PDB entry 4TNW | X-ray diffraction, 3.20 A resolution | chains J and M of the 15 polymer chains in the assembly

# Chain J
Name: Mouse monoclonal Fab fragment, heavy chain
Organism: Mus musculus
Notes: antibody fragment or engineered binder
Chain sequence (224 residues; numbered 1 to 224; the number before each row is that of its first residue):
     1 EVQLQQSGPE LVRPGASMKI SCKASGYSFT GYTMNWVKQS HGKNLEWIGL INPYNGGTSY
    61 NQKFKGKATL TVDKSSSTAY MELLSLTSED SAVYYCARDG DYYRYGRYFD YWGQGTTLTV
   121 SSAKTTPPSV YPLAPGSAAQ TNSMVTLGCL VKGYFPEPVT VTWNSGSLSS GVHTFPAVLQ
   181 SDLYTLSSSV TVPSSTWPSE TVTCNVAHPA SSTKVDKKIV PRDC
Disordered / not traced: 223-224
Disulfide bonds: Cys22-Cys96, Cys149-Cys204

# Chain M
Name: Mouse monoclonal Fab fragment, light chain
Organism: Mus musculus
Notes: antibody fragment or engineered binder
Chain sequence (215 residues; row label = number of the first residue in the row):
     1 QAVVTQESAL TTSPGETVTL TCRSSTGAVT TINFANWVQE KPDHLFTGLI GGINNRAPGV
    61 PARFSGSLIG DKAALTITGA QTEDEAIYFC ALWYSNHWVF GGGTKLTVLG QPKSSPSVTL
   121 FPPSSEELET NKATLVCTIT DFYPGVVTVD WKVDGTPVTQ GMETTQPSKQ SNNKYMASSY
   181 LTLTARAWER HSSYSCQVTH EGHTVEKSLS RADCS
Disordered / not traced: 211-215
Disulfide bonds: Cys22-Cys90, Cys137-Cys196

# How chain J and chain M interact
Contacting residue pairs - 76 pairs, chain J then chain M:
  Asn35(J) - Trp98(M)
  Gln39(J) - Glu40(M)  hydrogen bond
  Asn44(J) - Gly101(M)
  Asn44(J) - Gly102(M)
  Leu45(J) - Phe89(M)  hydrophobic
  Leu45(J) - Phe100(M)  hydrophobic
  Trp47(J) - His97(M)
  Trp47(J) - Trp98(M)
  Trp47(J) - Phe100(M)  hydrophobic
  Tyr95(J) - His44(M)  hydrogen bond
  Tyr95(J) - Phe46(M)
  Asp101(J) - Asn55(M)
  Tyr105(J) - Trp93(M)
  Tyr105(J) - Trp98(M)
  Gly106(J) - Gly52(M)
  Gly106(J) - Asn55(M)
  Arg107(J) - Phe34(M)
  Arg107(J) - Asn36(M)  hydrogen bond (backbone-side chain)
  Arg107(J) - Gly52(M)  hydrogen bond (backbone-backbone)
  Arg107(J) - Trp93(M)
  Arg107(J) - Trp98(M)
  Tyr108(J) - Asn36(M)
  Tyr108(J) - Gly51(M)
  Tyr108(J) - Gly52(M)
  Tyr108(J) - Asn55(M)
  Phe109(J) - Asn36(M)  hydrogen bond (backbone-side chain)
  Phe109(J) - Val38(M)  hydrophobic
  Phe109(J) - Gly48(M)
  Phe109(J) - Trp98(M)  hydrophobic
  Phe109(J) - Phe100(M)  hydrophobic
  Asp110(J) - Gly48(M)  hydrogen bond (backbone-backbone)
  Asp110(J) - Ala57(M)
  Asp110(J) - Pro58(M)
  Tyr111(J) - Pro58(M)
  Trp112(J) - Val38(M)  hydrophobic
  Trp112(J) - Phe46(M)
  Gln114(J) - His44(M)
  Tyr131(J) - Ser124(M)
  Tyr131(J) - Glu126(M)
  Tyr131(J) - Glu127(M)
  Pro132(J) - Ser124(M)
  Leu133(J) - Phe121(M)  hydrophobic
  Leu133(J) - Pro122(M)
  Leu133(J) - Val136(M)  hydrophobic
  Ala134(J) - Phe121(M)
  Ala134(J) - Pro122(M)
  Pro135(J) - Phe121(M)
  Gly136(J) - Pro122(M)
  Gly136(J) - Leu209(M)
  Ser137(J) - Leu209(M)
  Thr146(J) - Thr119(M)  hydrogen bond
  Thr146(J) - Phe121(M)
  Gly148(J) - Phe121(M)
  Leu150(J) - Glu127(M)
  Leu150(J) - Thr134(M)
  Lys152(J) - Glu127(M)
  Lys152(J) - Lys132(M)
  Lys152(J) - Thr134(M)  hydrogen bond
  His173(J) - Thr140(M)
  His173(J) - Gln170(M)  hydrogen bond
  His173(J) - Met176(M)
  Phe175(J) - Thr138(M)
  Phe175(J) - Met176(M)  hydrophobic
  Phe175(J) - Ala177(M)
  Phe175(J) - Ser178(M)
  Pro176(J) - Thr165(M)
  Pro176(J) - Ser168(M)
  Val178(J) - Glu163(M)
  Val178(J) - Tyr180(M)  hydrophobic
  Leu179(J) - Glu163(M)
  Gln180(J) - Glu163(M)
  Gln180(J) - Thr182(M)
  Leu186(J) - Tyr180(M)
  Ser187(J) - Val136(M)
  Ser187(J) - Tyr180(M)  hydrogen bond
  Ser189(J) - Thr138(M)
Other interface residues (no listed pair), chain J (42 interface residues in all): Val37, Asn61, Val93, Leu147, Thr174, Thr185
Other interface residues (no listed pair), chain M (48 interface residues in all): Arg56, Ala91, Asn96, Thr130, Ile139, Asp141, Gln166, Ser210

# Overview
42 residues of chain J face 48 of chain M across their interface, with 10 hydrogen bonds. Polar pairs include
Gln39(J)-Glu40(M), Tyr95(J)-His44(M) and Arg107(J)-Asn36(M).
Here chain J is Mouse monoclonal Fab fragment, heavy chain and chain M is Mouse monoclonal Fab fragment, light
chain, both from Mus musculus. Entry 4TNW (C. elegans glutamate-gated chloride channel (GluCl) in complex with
Fab and POPC in a lipid-modulated conformation) was determined by X-ray diffraction (same publication as
4TNV).
